6BNL - chains A and D of the 4 polymer chains in the assembly; structure by X-ray diffraction, 2.60 A resolution.

# Chain A
Name: Antigen-presenting glycoprotein CD1d1
Source organism: Mus musculus
UniProt: A0A0R4J090 (A0A0R4J090_MOUSE); residues 1-279 here correspond to UniProt positions 19-297 (UniProt number = residue number + 18)
Sequence (302 residues; row label = number of the first residue in the row):
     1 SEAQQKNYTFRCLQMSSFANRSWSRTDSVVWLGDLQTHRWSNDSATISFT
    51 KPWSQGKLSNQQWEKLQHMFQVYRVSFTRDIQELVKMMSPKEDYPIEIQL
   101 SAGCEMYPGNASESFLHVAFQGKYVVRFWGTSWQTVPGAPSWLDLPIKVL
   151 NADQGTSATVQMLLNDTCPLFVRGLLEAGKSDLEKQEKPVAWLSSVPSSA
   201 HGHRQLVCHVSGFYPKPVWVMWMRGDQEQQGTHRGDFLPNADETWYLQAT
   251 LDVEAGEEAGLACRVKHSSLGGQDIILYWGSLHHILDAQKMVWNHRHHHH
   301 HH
Unresolved in the structure: 1-5, 198-206, 252-260, 279-302
Disulfides: Cys-104/Cys-168, Cys-208/Cys-263
Covalent attachments: N-acetylglucosamine (NAG) linked to Asn-20, Asn-42, Asn-165
Differences from the reference sequence: expression tag (280-302)
Small-molecule neighbours: QWV (N-[(2S,3R)-3-hydroxy-1-{[6-O-(3-phenylpropanoyl)-alpha-D-galactopyranosyl]oxy}octadecan-2-yl]hexacosanamide): Phe-10, Cys-12, Gln-14, Ser-28, Val-30, His-38, Trp-40, Ile-47, Trp-63, Lys-65, Leu-66, Met-69, Phe-70, Val-72, Tyr-73, Ser-76, Phe-77, Asp-80, Ile-81, Leu-84, Val-85, Ile-98, Leu-100, Ala-102, Gly-103, Leu-116, Val-118, Phe-120, Val-126, Trp-133, Trp-142, Leu-143, Pro-146, Leu-150, Asp-153, Gly-155, Thr-156, Thr-159, Val-160, Met-162, Leu-163, Leu-164, Thr-167, Cys-168, Phe-171

# Chain D
Name: NKT Vbeta8.2 (MOUSE) - 2C12 TCR - hybrid mouse variable and human constant domains
Source organism: Mus musculus
Sequence (242 residues; each row starts with the number of its first residue; note: 6 numbers in that range are skipped by the numbering (no residue carries them; nothing is unmodelled there); numbering starts at 0):
     0 MEAAVTQSPRNKVAVTGGKVTLSCNQTNNHNNMYWYRQDTGHGLRLIHYS
    50 YGAGSTEKGDIPDG
    65 YKASRPSQENFSLILELATPSQTSVYFCASGDEGYTQY
   108 FGPGTRLLVLEDLKNVFPPEVAVFEPSEAEISHTQKATLVCLATGFYPDH
   158 VELSWWVNGKEVHSGVCTDPQPLKEQPALNDSRYALSSRLRVSATFWQNP
   208 RNHFRCQVQFYGLSENDEWTQDRAKPVTQIVSAEAWGRAD
Unresolved in the structure: 0-1
Disulfides: Cys-23/Cys-92, Cys-148/Cys-213

# Interface between chain A and chain D
Residue-residue contacts - 11 pairs, chain A then chain D:
  Arg-21(A) with Glu-56(D), salt bridge
  Glu-83(A) with Tyr-48(D), hydrogen bond; Tyr-50(D), hydrogen bond
  Lys-86(A) with Tyr-48(D), hydrogen bond; Tyr-50(D); Glu-56(D)
  Met-87(A) with Tyr-50(D)
  Leu-145(A) with Asn-30(D)
  Lys-148(A) with Glu-97(D), salt bridge
  Val-149(A) with Glu-97(D)
  Ala-152(A) with Glu-97(D)
Interface residues without a listed pair, chain D (6 interface residues in all): Gly-98

# In short
8 residues of chain A face 6 of chain D across their interface; the contacts include 3 hydrogen bonds and 2
salt bridges. Among the polar pairs are Arg-21(A)/Glu-56(D), Lys-148(A)/Glu-97(D) and Glu-83(A)/Tyr-48(D).
Ligands of chain A: compound QWV.
Chain A is Antigen-presenting glycoprotein CD1d1 and chain D is NKT Vbeta8.2 (MOUSE) - 2C12 TCR - hybrid mouse
variable and human constant domains, both from Mus musculus; the structure, Crystal structure of TCR-MHC-like
molecule, was determined by X-ray diffraction together with 6BNK from the same study.
